5OPE - chain A; structure by X-ray diffraction, 2.54 A resolution.

[Chain A]
Name: Roundabout homolog 1
Organism: Homo sapiens
UniProt: Q9Y6N7 (ROBO1_HUMAN), isoform Q9Y6N7-4; residues 63-447 here correspond to UniProt positions 24-408 (UniProt number = residue number - 39)
Sequence (385 residues; numbered 63 to 447; the number before each row is that of its first residue):
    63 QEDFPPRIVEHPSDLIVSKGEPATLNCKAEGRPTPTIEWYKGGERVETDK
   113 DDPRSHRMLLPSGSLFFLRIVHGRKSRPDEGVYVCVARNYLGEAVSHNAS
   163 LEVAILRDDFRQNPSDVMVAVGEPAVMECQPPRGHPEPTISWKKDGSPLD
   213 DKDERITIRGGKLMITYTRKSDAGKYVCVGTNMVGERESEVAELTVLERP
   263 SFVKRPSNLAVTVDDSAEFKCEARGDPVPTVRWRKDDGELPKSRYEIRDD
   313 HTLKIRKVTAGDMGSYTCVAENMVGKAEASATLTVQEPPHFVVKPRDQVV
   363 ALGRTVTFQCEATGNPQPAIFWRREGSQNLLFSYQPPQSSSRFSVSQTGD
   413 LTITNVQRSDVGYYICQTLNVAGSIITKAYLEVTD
Not modelled in the structure: 63
Disulfides: Cys89-Cys147, Cys191-Cys240, Cys283-Cys330, Cys372-Cys428

[In short]
Chain A is Roundabout homolog 1 (Homo sapiens); the structure, Robo1 Ig1-4 crystals form 2, was determined by
X-ray diffraction, deposited together with 5O5G and 5O5I.
